Entry 6AWB (electron microscopy, 6.70 A resolution (low resolution: residue-level contacts below are approximate; hydrogen-bond / salt-bridge calls are withheld)); this record covers chains A and G of the 27 polymer chains in the assembly.

[Chain A]
Molecule: 16S rRNA
Organism: Escherichia coli
Sequence (1539 nucleotides; each row starts with the number of its first residue):
     2 AAUUGAAGAG UUUGAUCAUG GCUCAGAUUG AACGCUGGCG GCAGGCCUAA CACAUGCAAG
    62 UCGAACGGUA ACAGGAAGAA GCUUGCUUCU UUGCUGACGA GUGGCGGACG GGUGAGUAAU
   122 GUCUGGGAAA CUGCCUGAUG GAGGGGGAUA ACUACUGGAA ACGGUAGCUA AUACCGCAUA
   182 ACGUCGCAAG ACCAAAGAGG GGGACCUUCG GGCCUCUUGC CAUCGGAUGU GCCCAGAUGG
   242 GAUUAGCUAG UAGGUGGGGU AACGGCUCAC CUAGGCGACG AUCCCUAGCU GGUCUGAGAG
   302 GAUGACCAGC CACACUGGAA CUGAGACACG GUCCAGACUC CUACGGGAGG CAGCAGUGGG
   362 GAAUAUUGCA CAAUGGGCGC AAGCCUGAUG CAGCCAUGCC GCGUGUAUGA AGAAGGCCUU
   422 CGGGUUGUAA AGUACUUUCA GCGGGGAGGA AGGGAGUAAA GUUAAUACCU UUGCUCAUUG
   482 ACGUUACCCG CAGAAGAAGC ACCGGCUAAC UCCGUGCCAG CAGCCGCGGU AAUACGGAGG
   542 GUGCAAGCGU UAAUCGGAAU UACUGGGCGU AAAGCGCACG CAGGCGGUUU GUUAAGUCAG
   602 AUGUGAAAUC CCCGGGCUCA ACCUGGGAAC UGCAUCUGAU ACUGGCAAGC UUGAGUCUCG
   662 UAGAGGGGGG UAGAAUUCCA GGUGUAGCGG UGAAAUGCGU AGAGAUCUGG AGGAAUACCG
   722 GUGGCGAAGG CGGCCCCCUG GACGAAGACU GACGCUCAGG UGCGAAAGCG UGGGGAGCAA
   782 ACAGGAUUAG AUACCCUGGU AGUCCACGCC GUAAACGAUG UCGACUUGGA GGUUGUGCCC
   842 UUGAGGCGUG GCUUCCGGAG CUAACGCGUU AAGUCGACCG CCUGGGGAGU ACGGCCGCAA
   902 GGUUAAAACU CAAAUGAAUU GACGGGGGCC CGCACAAGCG GUGGAGCAUG UGGUUUAAUU
   962 CGAUGCAACG CGAAGAACCU UACCUGGUCU UGACAUCCAC GGAAGUUUUC AGAGAUGAGA
  1022 AUGUGCCUUC GGGAACCGUG AGACAGGUGC UGCAUGGCUG UCGUCAGCUC GUGUUGUGAA
  1082 AUGUUGGGUU AAGUCCCGCA ACGAGCGCAA CCCUUAUCCU UUGUUGCCAG CGGUCCGGCC
  1142 GGGAACUCAA AGGAGACUGC CAGUGAUAAA CUGGAGGAAG GUGGGGAUGA CGUCAAGUCA
  1202 UCAUGGCCCU UACGACCAGG GCUACACACG UGCUACAAUG GCGCAUACAA AGAGAAGCGA
  1262 CCUCGCGAGA GCAAGCGGAC CUCAUAAAGU GCGUCGUAGU CCGGAUUGGA GUCUGCAACU
  1322 CGACUCCAUG AAGUCGGAAU CGCUAGUAAU CGUGGAUCAG AAUGCCACGG UGAAUACGUU
  1382 CCCGGGCCUU GUACACACCG CCCGUCACAC CAUGGGAGUG GGUUGCAAAA GAAGUAGGUA
  1442 GCUUAACCUU CGGGAGGGCG CUUACCACUU UGUGAUUCAU GACUGGGGUG AAGUCGUAAC
  1502 AAGGUAACCG UAGGGGAACC UGCGGUUGGA UCACCUCCU
Disordered / not traced: 1400-1495

[Chain G]
Protein: 30S ribosomal protein S4
Organism: Escherichia coli
UniProt: B7MCR2 (RS4_ECO45); residues 1-205 here correspond to UniProt positions 2-206 (UniProt number = residue number + 1)
Sequence (205 residues; numbered 1 to 205; the number before each row is that of its first residue):
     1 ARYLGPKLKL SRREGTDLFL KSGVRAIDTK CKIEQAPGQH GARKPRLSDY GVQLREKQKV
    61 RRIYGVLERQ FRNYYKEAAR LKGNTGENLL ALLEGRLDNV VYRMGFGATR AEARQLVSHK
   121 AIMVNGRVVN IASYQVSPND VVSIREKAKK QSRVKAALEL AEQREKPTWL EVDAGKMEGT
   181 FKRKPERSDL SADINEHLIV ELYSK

[Chain A / chain G interface]
Residue-residue contacts (116; chain A residue first):
  U5(A) - Lys82(G)
  G6(A) - Ala79(G)
  A8(A) - Glu201(G)
  A8(A) - Ser204(G)
  A8(A) - Lys205(G)
  A26(A) - Tyr50(G)
  A26(A) - Lys205(G)
  G27(A) - Lys205(G)
  U29(A) - Arg72(G)
  C400(A) - Arg69(G)
  C401(A) - Arg72(G)
  C401(A) - Asn73(G)
  G402(A) - Gln70(G)
  G402(A) - Asn73(G)
  G402(A) - Ile131(G)
  G402(A) - Ser133(G)
  C403(A) - Gln70(G)
  C403(A) - Arg96(G)
  C403(A) - Arg114(G)
  C403(A) - Ser118(G)
  C403(A) - Ile131(G)
  C403(A) - Ala132(G)
  C403(A) - Ser133(G)
  G404(A) - Ala1(G)
  G404(A) - Arg2(G)
  G404(A) - Arg114(G)
  G404(A) - Gln115(G)
  G404(A) - Ser118(G)
  U405(A) - Arg2(G)
  U405(A) - Leu4(G)
  G406(A) - Leu4(G)
  G406(A) - Gln115(G)
  G406(A) - Arg153(G)
  U407(A) - Glu112(G)
  U407(A) - Ser152(G)
  U407(A) - Arg153(G)
  A408(A) - Leu20(G)
  A408(A) - Lys21(G)
  A408(A) - Glu112(G)
  A408(A) - Ser152(G)
  U409(A) - Lys21(G)
  A411(A) - Arg25(G)
  G413(A) - Lys32(G)
  G417(A) - Gln39(G)
  G425(A) - Cys31(G)
  G425(A) - His40(G)
  U426(A) - Arg12(G)
  U426(A) - Lys32(G)
  U426(A) - Gln35(G)
  U426(A) - Ala36(G)
  U426(A) - Gln39(G)
  U427(A) - Arg12(G)
  U427(A) - Ala36(G)
  U427(A) - Gly38(G)
  G428(A) - Pro6(G)
  U429(A) - Leu8(G)
  U429(A) - Asp28(G)
  A430(A) - Gly5(G)
  A430(A) - Leu8(G)
  A430(A) - Lys21(G)
  U437(A) - Gln151(G)
  U438(A) - His119(G)
  U439(A) - Ser118(G)
  U439(A) - His119(G)
  U439(A) - Lys120(G)
  C489(A) - Lys120(G)
  C489(A) - Val128(G)
  C490(A) - Arg145(G)
  G491(A) - Lys147(G)
  G506(A) - Arg46(G)
  U508(A) - Tyr50(G)
  A509(A) - Ser48(G)
  A509(A) - Gly51(G)
  A509(A) - Leu54(G)
  A510(A) - Ser48(G)
  C511(A) - His40(G)
  U512(A) - His40(G)
  U512(A) - Arg43(G)
  G540(A) - Gln39(G)
  G541(A) - Gly38(G)
  G541(A) - Gln39(G)
  G542(A) - Lys9(G)
  G542(A) - Arg13(G)
  U543(A) - Arg13(G)
  U543(A) - Arg55(G)
  G544(A) - Lys57(G)
  G544(A) - Gln58(G)
  C545(A) - Tyr3(G)
  C545(A) - Lys57(G)
  C545(A) - Gln58(G)
  C545(A) - Arg61(G)
  C545(A) - Glu68(G)
  A546(A) - Ala1(G)
  A546(A) - Arg2(G)
  A546(A) - Tyr3(G)
  A546(A) - Arg61(G)
  A546(A) - Leu67(G)
  A546(A) - Glu68(G)
  A546(A) - Arg69(G)
  A547(A) - Leu67(G)
  A547(A) - Arg69(G)
  C549(A) - Arg69(G)
  C612(A) - Arg80(G)
  C613(A) - Arg80(G)
  C613(A) - Lys82(G)
  G617(A) - Arg127(G)
  U619(A) - Arg127(G)
  U619(A) - Val128(G)
  U619(A) - Val129(G)
  U619(A) - Asn130(G)
  C620(A) - Arg127(G)
  C620(A) - Val129(G)
  C620(A) - Ile131(G)
  C620(A) - Tyr134(G)
  A621(A) - Ser133(G)
  A621(A) - Tyr134(G)
Interface residues without a listed pair, chain A (57 interface residues in all): A28, C436, G548, G557, C618
Interface residues without a listed pair, chain G (70 interface residues in all): Lys7, Ser22, Pro37, Leu81, Gln135, Ala156, Leu160

[In short]
The interface between chain A and chain G involves 57 residues on one side and 70 on the other.
Here chain A is 16S rRNA and chain G is 30S ribosomal protein S4, both from Escherichia coli. Entry 6AWB
(Structure of 30S ribosomal subunit and RNA polymerase complex in non-rotated state) was determined by
electron microscopy together with 6AWC and 6AWD from the same study.
